Entry 6CAJ (electron microscopy, 2.80 A resolution); this record covers chains B and F of the 10 polymer chains in the assembly.

[Chain B]
Name: Translation initiation factor eIF-2B subunit epsilon
Organism: Homo sapiens
UniProt: Q13144 (EI2BE_HUMAN); residues 1-721 here = UniProt positions 1-721
Sequence (721 residues; numbered 1 to 721; the number before each row is that of its first residue):
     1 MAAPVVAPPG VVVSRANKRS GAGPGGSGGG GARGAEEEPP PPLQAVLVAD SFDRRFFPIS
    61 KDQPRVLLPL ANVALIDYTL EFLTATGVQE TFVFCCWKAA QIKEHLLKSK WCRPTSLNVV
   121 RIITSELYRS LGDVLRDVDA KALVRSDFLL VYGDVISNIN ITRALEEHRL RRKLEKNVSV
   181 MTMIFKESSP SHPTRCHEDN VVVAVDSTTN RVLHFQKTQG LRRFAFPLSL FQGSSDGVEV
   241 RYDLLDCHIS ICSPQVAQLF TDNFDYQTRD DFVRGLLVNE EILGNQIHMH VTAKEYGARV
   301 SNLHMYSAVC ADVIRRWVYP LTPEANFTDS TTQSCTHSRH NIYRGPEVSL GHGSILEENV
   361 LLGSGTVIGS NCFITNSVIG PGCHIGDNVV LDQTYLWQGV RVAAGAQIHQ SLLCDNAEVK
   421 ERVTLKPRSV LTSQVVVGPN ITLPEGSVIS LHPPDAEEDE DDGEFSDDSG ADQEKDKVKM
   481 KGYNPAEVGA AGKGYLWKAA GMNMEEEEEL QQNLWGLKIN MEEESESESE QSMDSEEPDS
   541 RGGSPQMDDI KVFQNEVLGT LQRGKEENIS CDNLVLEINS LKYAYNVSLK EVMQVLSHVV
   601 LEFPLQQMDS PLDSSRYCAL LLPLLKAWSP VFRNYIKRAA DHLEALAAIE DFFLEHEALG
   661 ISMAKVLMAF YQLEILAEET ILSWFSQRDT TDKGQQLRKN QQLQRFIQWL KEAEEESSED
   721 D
Unresolved in the structure: 1-40, 280-284, 467-721
Construct notes: variant Val-587 (Ile in Q13144)
Swiss-Prot annotation at these positions:
  - modified residue: Ala-2 (N-acetylalanine), Arg-19 (Omega-N-methylarginine), Ser-27 (Phosphoserine), Ser-130 (Phosphoserine), Thr-322 (Phosphothreonine), Ser-450 (Phosphoserine), Ser-466 (Phosphoserine), Ser-469 (Phosphoserine), Ser-532 (Phosphoserine), Ser-540 (Phosphoserine), Ser-544 (Phosphoserine), Ser-717 (Phosphoserine)
  - cross-link (Glycyl lysine isopeptide (Lys-Gly)): Lys-61 (interchain with G-Cter in ubiquitin), Lys-103 (interchain with G-Cter in ubiquitin), Lys-141 (interchain with G-Cter in ubiquitin), Lys-217 (interchain with G-Cter in ubiquitin)
  - natural variant: Asp-62 (D62V: In VWM5), Leu-68 (L68S: In VWM5), Val-73 (V73G: In VWM5), Ala-74 (A74T: In VWM5), Thr-91 (T91A: In VWM5), Leu-106 (L106F: In VWM5), Arg-113 (R113C: In VWM5; R113H: In VWM5), Arg-195 (R195C: In VWM5; R195H: In VWM5), Arg-269 (R269G: In VWM5; R269Q: In VWM5), Asp-270 (D270H: In VWM5), Arg-299 (R299H: In VWM5), Cys-310 (C310F: In VWM5), 9 further natural variant entries in UniProt

[Chain F]
Name: Translation initiation factor eIF-2B subunit delta
Organism: Homo sapiens
UniProt: Q9UI10 (EI2BD_HUMAN); numbering as in UniProt (aligned over 1-523)
Sequence (523 residues; each row starts with the number of its first residue):
     1 MAAVAVAVRE DSGSGMKAEL PPGPGAVGRE MTKEEKLQLR KEKKQQKKKR KEEKGAEPET
    61 GSAVSAAQCQ VGPTRELPES GIQLGTPREK VPAGRSKAEL RAERRAKQEA ERALKQARKG
   121 EQGGPPPKAS PSTAGETPSG VKRLPEYPQV DDLLLRRLVK KPERQQVPTR KDYGSKVSLF
   181 SHLPQYSRQN SLTQFMSIPS SVIHPAMVRL GLQYSQGLVS GSNARCIALL RALQQVIQDY
   241 TTPPNEELSR DLVNKLKPYM SFLTQCRPLS ASMHNAIKFL NKEITSVGSS KREEEAKSEL
   301 RAAIDRYVQE KIVLAAQAIS RFAYQKISNG DVILVYGCSS LVSRILQEAW TEGRRFRVVV
   361 VDSRPWLEGR HTLRSLVHAG VPASYLLIPA ASYVLPEVSK VLLGAHALLA NGSVMSRVGT
   421 AQLALVARAH NVPVLVCCET YKFCERVQTD AFVSNELDDP DDLQCKRGEH VALANWQNHA
   481 SLRLLNLVYD VTPPELVDLV ITELGMIPCS SVPVVLRVKS SDQ
Unresolved in the structure: 1-165, 523
Swiss-Prot annotation at these positions:
  - region: Arg-170 to Leu-179 (May bind the chemical integrated stress response (ISR) inhibitor ISRIB)
  - modified residue: Ala-2 (N-acetylalanine), Ser-12 (Phosphoserine), Thr-86 (Phosphothreonine), Ser-130 (Phosphoserine)
  - natural variant: Arg-209 (R209Q: In VWM4), Ala-228 (A228V: In VWM4), Leu-269 (L269R: In VWM4), Arg-357 (R357Q: In VWM4), Arg-374 (R374C: In VWM4), Cys-465 (C465R: In VWM4), Tyr-489 (Y489H: In VWM4)
Residues lining bound ligands: C7B (2-(4-chloranylphenoxy)-N-[4-[2-(4-chloranylphenoxy)ethanoylamino]cyclohexyl]ethanamide): Val-177, Ser-178, Leu-179, Leu-485
What the authors report for this chain:
  - binding site for C7B: Val-177, Leu-179, Leu-485
  - mutagenesis - L179A: decreased catalytic activity
  - mutagenesis - L179V: increased catalytic activity

[How chain B and chain F interact]
Pairs across the interface (5; chain B residue first):
  Arg-163(B) with Glu-469(F), salt bridge
  Arg-339(B) with Tyr-393(F), hydrogen bond (side chain-backbone); Val-394(F); Glu-397(F)
  His-340(B) with Arg-357(F)
Interface residues without a listed pair, chain B (4 interface residues in all): Glu-358

[Summary]
4 residues of chain B and 5 residues of chain F are in contact; the contacts include 1 hydrogen bond and 1
salt bridge. Polar contacts include Arg-163(B)/Glu-469(F) and Arg-339(B)/Tyr-393(F). Bound to chain F:
compound C7B. From the paper: a binding site for C7B at Val-177(F), Leu-179(F) and Leu-485(F); L179A of chain
F reduces catalytic activity.
Chain B is Translation initiation factor eIF-2B subunit epsilon and chain F is Translation initiation factor
eIF-2B subunit delta, both from Homo sapiens; the structure, Electron cryo-microscopy of the eukaryotic
translation initiation factor 2B from Homo sapiens, was determined by electron microscopy.
